1JJ2 - chains 0 and 2 of the 30 polymer chains in the assembly; structure by X-ray diffraction, 2.40 A resolution.

# Chain 0
Molecule: 23S RRNA
Source organism: Haloarcula marismortui
Sequence (2922 nucleotides; numbered 2 to 2923; the number before each row is that of its first residue):
     2 UUGGCUACUAUGCCAGCUGGUGGAUUGCUCGGCUCAGGCGCUGAUGAAGG
    52 ACGUGCCAAGCUGCGAUAAGCCAUGGGGAGCCGCACGGAGGCGAAGAACC
   102 AUGGAUUUCCGAAUGAGAAUCUCUCUAACAAUUGCUUCGCGCAAUGAGGA
   152 ACCCCGAGAACUGAAACAUCUCAGUAUCGGGAGGAACAGAAAACGCAAUG
   202 UGAUGUCGUUAGUAACCGCGAGUGAACGCGAUACAGCCCAAACCGAAGCC
   252 CUCACGGGCAAUGUGGUGUCAGGGCUACCUCUCAUCAGCCGACCGUCUCG
   302 ACGAAGUCUCUUGGAACAGAGCGUGAUACAGGGUGACAACCCCGUACUCG
   352 AGACCAGUACGACGUGCGGUAGUGCCAGAGUAGCGGGGGUUGGAUAUCCC
   402 UCGCGAAUAACGCAGGCAUCGACUGCGAAGGCUAAACACAACCUGAGACC
   452 GAUAGUGAACAAGUAGUGUGAACGAACGCUGCAAAGUACCCUCAGAAGGG
   502 AGGCGAAAUAGAGCAUGAAAUCAGUUGGCGAUCGAGCGACAGGGCAUACA
   552 AGGUCCCUCGACGAAUGACCGACGCGCGAGCGUCCAGUAAGACUCACGGG
   602 AAGCCGAUGUUCUGUCGUACGUUUUGAAAAACGAGCCAGGGAGUGUGUCU
   652 GCAUGGCAAGUCUAACCGGAGUAUCCGGGGAGGCACAGGGAAACCGACAU
   702 GGCCGCAGGGCUUUGCCCGAGGGCCGCCGUCUUCAAGGGCGGGGAGCCAU
   752 GUGGACACGACCCGAAUCCGGACGAUCUACGCAUGGACAAGAUGAAGCGU
   802 GCCGAAAGGCACGUGGAAGUCUGUUAGAGUUGGUGUCCUACAAUACCCUC
   852 UCGUGAUCUAUGUGUAGGGGUGAAAGGCCCAUCGAGUCCGGCAACAGCUG
   902 GUUCCAAUCGAAACAUGUCGAAGCAUGACCUCCGCCGAGGUAGUCUGUGA
   952 GGUAGAGCGACCGAUUGGUGUGUCCGCCUCCGAGAGGAGUCGGCACACCU
  1002 GUCAAACUCCAAACUUACAGACGCCGUUUGACGCGGGGAUUCCGGUGCGC
  1052 GGGGUAAGCCUGUGUACCAGGAGGGGAACAACCCAGAGAUAGGUUAAGGU
  1102 CCCCAAGUGUGGAUUAAGUGUAAUCCUCUGAAGGUGGUCUCGAGCCCUAG
  1152 ACAGCCGGGAGGUGAGCUUAGAAGCAGCUACCCUCUAAGAAAAGCGUAAC
  1202 AGCUUACCGGCCGAGGUUUGAGGCGCCCAAAAUGAUCGGGACUCAAAUCC
  1252 ACCACCGAGACCUGUCCGUACCACUCAUACUGGUAAUCGAGUAGAUUGGC
  1302 GCUCUAAUUGGAUGGAAGUAGGGGUGAAAACUCCUAUGGACCGAUUAGUG
  1352 ACGAAAAUCCUGGCCAUAGUAGCAGCGAUAGUCGGGUGAGAACCCCGACG
  1402 GCCUAAUGGAUAAGGGUUCCUCAGCACUGCUGAUCAGCUGAGGGUUAGCC
  1452 GGUCCUAAGUCAUACCGCAACUCGACUAUGACGAAAUGGGAAACGGGUUA
  1502 AUAUUCCCGUGCCACUAUGCAGUGAAAGUUGACGCCCUGGGGUCGAUCAC
  1552 GCUGGGCAUUCGCCCAGUCGAACCGUCCAACUCCGUGGAAGCCGUAAUGG
  1602 CAGGAAGCGGACGAACGGCGGCAUAGGGAAACGUGAUUCAACCUGGGGCC
  1652 CAUGAAAAGACGAGCAUAGUGUCCGUACCGAGAACCGACACAGGUGUCCA
  1702 UGGCGGCGAAAGCCAAGGCCUGUCGGGAGCAACCAACGUUAGGGAAUUCG
  1752 GCAAGUUAGUCCCGUACCUUCGGAAGAAGGGAUGCCUGCUCCGGAACGGA
  1802 GCAGGUCGCAGUGACUCGGAAGCUCGGACUGUCUAGUAACAACAUAGGUG
  1852 ACCGCAAAUCCGCAAGGACUCGUACGGUCACUGAAUCCUGCCCAGUGCAG
  1902 GUAUCUGAACACCUCGUACAAGAGGACGAAGGACCUGUCAACGGCGGGGG
  1952 UAACUAUGACCCUCUUAAGGUAGCGUAGUACCUUGCCGCAUCAGUAGCGG
  2002 CUUGCAUGAAUGGAUUAACCAGAGCUUCACUGUCCCAACGUUGGGCCCGG
  2052 UGAACUGUACAUUCCAGUGCGGAGUCUGGAGACACCCAGGGGGAAGCGAA
  2102 GACCCUAUGGAGCUUUACUGCAGGCUGUCGCUGAGACGUGGUCGCCGAUG
  2152 UGCAGCAUAGGUAGGAGACACUACACAGGUACCCGCGCUAGCGGGCCACC
  2202 GAGUCAACAGUGAAAUACUACCCGUCGGUGACUGCGACUCUCACUCCGGG
  2252 AGGAGGACACCGAUAGCCGGGCAGUUUGACUGGGGCGGUACGCGCUCGAA
  2302 AAGAUAUCGAGCGCGCCCUAUGGCUAUCUCAGCCGGGACAGAGACCCGGC
  2352 GAAGAGUGCAAGAGCAAAAGAUAGCUUGACAGUGUUCUUCCCAACGAGGA
  2402 ACGCUGACGCGAAAGCGUGGUCUAGCGAACCAAUUAGCCUGCUUGAUGCG
  2452 GGCAAUUGAUGACAGAAAAGCUACCCUAGGGAUAACAGAGUCGUCACUCG
  2502 CAAGAGCACAUAUCGACCGAGUGGCUUGCUACCUCGAUGUCGGUUCCCUC
  2552 CAUCCUGCCCGUGCAGAAGCGGGCAAGGGUGAGGUUGUUCGCCUAUUAAA
  2602 GGAGGUCGUGAGCUGGGUUUAGACCGUCGUGAGACAGGUCGGCUGCUAUC
  2652 UACUGGGUGUGUAAUGGUGUCUGACAAGAACGACCGUAUAGUACGAGAGG
  2702 AACUACGGUUGGUGGCCACUGGUGUACCGGUUGUUCGAGAGAGCACGUGC
  2752 CGGGUAGCCACGCCACACGGGGUAAGAGCUGAACGCAUCUAAGCUCGAAA
  2802 CCCACUUGGAAAAGAGACACCGCCGAGGUCCCGCGUACAAGACGCGGUCG
  2852 AUAGACUCGGGGUGUGCGCGUCGAGGUAACGAGACGUUAAGCCCACGAGC
  2902 ACUAACAGACCAAAGCCAUCAU
Disordered / not traced: 2-9, 126-127, 715, 971-998, 1560, 1952-1963, 2137-2236, 2339-2343, 2665-2666, 2915-2923
Sequence notes: conflict C560 (U3155 in 3377779)
Ion coordination: Mg2+ site 1 near G28 (its only coordinating residue here); Na+ site 1: C40, A442, C443; Na+ site 2: G56, A59, G61; Na+ site 3 near U108 (its only coordinating residue here); Mg2+ site 2 near U115 (its only coordinating residue here); Na+ site 4: C141, G142; Na+ site 5 near U146 (its only coordinating residue here); Mg2+ site 3: C162, U2276; K+ site 1: C162, U163, U172; Mg2+ site 4: A165, A167, C168; Na+ site 6: A165, A166, A167; Mg2+ site 5: A166, G219; 62 more Na+ sites not listed; 98 more Mg2+ sites not listed; 1 more K+ sites not listed
Reported in the primary citation:
  - contacts within the chain: G77-C100, G78-A99, A80-G94, C82-A99, C82-G92, G81-C93, A95-A96 (hydrogen bond), A80-G97, G79-A98, A80-A98 (pi stacking), G81-A98, C93-A98, A1318-C1343 (hydrophobic contact)

# Chain 2
Protein: Ribosomal protein L44E
Source organism: Haloarcula marismortui
Reference sequence: P32411 (RL44_HALMA); residues 1-92 here = UniProt positions 1-92
Amino-acid sequence (92 residues; row label = number of the first residue in the row):
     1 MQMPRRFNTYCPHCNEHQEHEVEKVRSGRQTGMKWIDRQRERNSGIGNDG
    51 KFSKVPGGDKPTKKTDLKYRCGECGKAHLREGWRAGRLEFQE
Ion coordination: Cd2+: Cys11, Cys14, Cys71, Cys74; Mg2+: Gly45, Gly47, Asp49

# How chain 0 and chain 2 interact
Contacting residue pairs (126):
  A169(0) with Asn48(2), hydrogen bond to the sugar
  U170(0) with Asn48(2), sugar contact; Gly50(2), hydrogen bond to the sugar
  C218(0) with Trp35(2), phosphate contact; Gln39(2), hydrogen bond to the phosphate; Asn43(2), hydrogen bond to the phosphate
  G219(0) with Gln39(2), hydrogen bond to the phosphate; Lys51(2), phosphate contact; Lys54(2), hydrogen bond to the sugar
  C220(0) with Trp35(2), base contact; Lys51(2), salt bridge to the phosphate
  G389(0) with Ile46(2), phosphate contact
  G390(0) with Gly45(2), phosphate contact; Ile46(2), hydrogen bond to the phosphate
  A395(0) with Trp35(2), sugar contact; Arg42(2), hydrogen bond to the phosphate
  U396(0) with Trp35(2), phosphate contact; Arg38(2), salt bridge to the phosphate; Arg42(2), salt bridge to the phosphate
  C735(0) with Tyr10(2), base contact; Asn15(2), hydrogen bond to the base
  A1922(0) with Met33(2), base contact
  G1923(0) with Thr31(2), hydrogen bond to the sugar; Gly32(2), sugar contact; Met33(2), sugar contact
  A1924(0) with Arg29(2), phosphate contact; Gln30(2), sugar contact
  G1925(0) with Arg29(2), salt bridge to the phosphate
  U2120(0) with Asn48(2), hydrogen bond to the sugar; Ser53(2), phosphate contact
  G2121(0) with Gly47(2), hydrogen bond to the phosphate; Asn48(2), phosphate contact; Ser53(2), hydrogen bond to the phosphate
  C2122(0) with Ile46(2), phosphate contact; Gly47(2), hydrogen bond to the phosphate
  G2316(0) with Pro61(2), sugar contact
  C2317(0) with Pro61(2), phosphate contact; Thr62(2), hydrogen bond to the phosphate; Arg84(2), salt bridge to the phosphate
  C2318(0) with Ala85(2), phosphate contact; Gly86(2), hydrogen bond to the phosphate
  C2319(0) with Met1(2), hydrogen bond to the phosphate
  U2320(0) with Met1(2), phosphate contact; Gln2(2), hydrogen bond to the phosphate; Met3(2), base contact; Pro4(2), sugar contact; Gln91(2), hydrogen bond to the sugar
  A2321(0) with Gln91(2), hydrogen bond to the phosphate
  U2378(0) with Phe7(2), sugar contact; Asn8(2), hydrogen bond to the phosphate
  G2379(0) with Thr9(2), hydrogen bond to the phosphate; His17(2), salt bridge to the phosphate
  A2380(0) with Met1(2), base contact; Trp83(2), base contact
  C2381(0) with Thr9(2), sugar contact; Tyr10(2), sugar contact; Arg80(2), hydrogen bond to the sugar
  A2382(0) with Tyr10(2), sugar contact; Pro12(2), sugar contact; Arg80(2), salt bridge to the phosphate
  G2407(0) with Tyr10(2), base contact; Asn15(2), hydrogen bond to the sugar
  A2408(0) with Tyr10(2), sugar contact; Asn15(2), sugar contact; Glu16(2), sugar contact; His17(2), hydrogen bond to the sugar
  C2409(0) with His17(2), hydrogen bond to the sugar
  C2427(0) with Lys60(2), hydrogen bond to the base; Arg84(2), salt bridge to the phosphate
  G2428(0) with Lys60(2), hydrogen bond to the base; Lys64(2), salt bridge to the phosphate; Arg84(2), salt bridge to the phosphate
  C2431(0) with Lys51(2), sugar contact
  C2432(0) with Ile36(2), phosphate contact
  A2433(0) with Gln30(2), hydrogen bond to the sugar; Lys34(2), phosphate contact; Ile36(2), phosphate contact
  A2434(0) with Ser27(2), sugar contact; Gly28(2), hydrogen bond to the sugar; Gln30(2), phosphate contact; Lys34(2), phosphate contact
  U2435(0) with Val25(2), sugar contact; Gly28(2), phosphate contact; Lys68(2), hydrogen bond to the phosphate; Leu79(2), base contact
  U2436(0) with Lys68(2), salt bridge to the phosphate; Arg70(2), salt bridge to the phosphate; Ala77(2), hydrogen bond to the sugar; His78(2), sugar contact; Leu79(2), sugar contact
  A2437(0) with His13(2), sugar contact; Arg70(2), salt bridge to the phosphate; Lys76(2), phosphate contact; Ala77(2), hydrogen bond to the phosphate
  G2438(0) with Lys76(2), salt bridge to the phosphate
  C2450(0) with Met33(2), phosphate contact
  G2451(0) with Thr31(2), hydrogen bond to the phosphate; Met33(2), phosphate contact; Lys34(2), salt bridge to the phosphate; Trp35(2), phosphate contact; Arg38(2), hydrogen bond to the sugar
  G2452(0) with Lys34(2), salt bridge to the phosphate; Trp35(2), hydrogen bond to the phosphate
  A2456(0) with Leu79(2), base contact
  U2457(0) with Arg80(2), hydrogen bond to the sugar; Glu81(2), phosphate contact; Gly82(2), phosphate contact
  U2458(0) with Lys64(2), phosphate contact; Thr65(2), sugar contact; Asp66(2), sugar contact; Gly82(2), hydrogen bond to the phosphate
  G2459(0) with Lys63(2), hydrogen bond to the phosphate; Lys64(2), hydrogen bond to the phosphate
  A2460(0) with Gly58(2), sugar contact; Asp59(2), phosphate contact; Lys60(2), hydrogen bond to the phosphate; Lys63(2), salt bridge to the phosphate
  U2461(0) with Gly58(2), phosphate contact; Asp59(2), hydrogen bond to the phosphate; Lys60(2), phosphate contact
  G2462(0) with Lys60(2), hydrogen bond to the base; Pro61(2), base contact
  A2468(0) with Asn48(2), base contact; Gly50(2), hydrogen bond to the base; Ser53(2), base contact; Lys54(2), salt bridge to the phosphate
Other interface residues (no listed pair), chain 0 (53 interface residues in all): G2426
Other interface residues (no listed pair), chain 2 (61 interface residues in all): Arg26, Asp49

# Overview
53 residues of chain 0 face 61 of chain 2 across their interface, with 44 hydrogen bonds and 18 salt bridges.
Polar pairs include C735(0)-Asn15(2), C2427(0)-Lys60(2) and G2428(0)-Lys60(2). C40(0), A442(0) and C443(0)
form the Na+ site 1. From the paper: contacts within the chain involving G77(0), C100(0) and G78(0) among
others.
Here chain 0 is 23S RRNA and chain 2 is Ribosomal protein L44E, both from Haloarcula marismortui. Entry 1JJ2
(Fully Refined Crystal Structure of the Haloarcula marismortui Large Ribosomal Subunit at 2.4 Angstrom
Resolution) was determined by X-ray diffraction.
